PDB entry 6XXV | X-ray diffraction, 2.20 A resolution | chains A and B of the 3 polymer chains in the assembly

Chain A:
Molecule: Antibody C57, Heavy Chain
From: Homo sapiens
Notes: antibody fragment or engineered binder
Chain sequence (251 residues; row label = number of the first residue in the row):
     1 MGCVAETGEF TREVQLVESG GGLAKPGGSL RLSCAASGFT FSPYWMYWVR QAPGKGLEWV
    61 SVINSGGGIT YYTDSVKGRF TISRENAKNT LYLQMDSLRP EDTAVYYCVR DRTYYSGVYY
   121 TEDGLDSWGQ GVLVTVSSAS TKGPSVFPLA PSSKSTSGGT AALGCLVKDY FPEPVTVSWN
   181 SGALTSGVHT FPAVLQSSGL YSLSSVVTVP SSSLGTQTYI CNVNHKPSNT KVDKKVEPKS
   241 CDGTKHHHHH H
Disordered / not traced: 1-13, 240-251
Disulfides: Cys34-Cys108, Cys165-Cys221

Chain B:
Molecule: Antibody C57, Light Chain
From: Homo sapiens
Notes: antibody fragment or engineered binder
Chain sequence (233 residues; row label = number of the first residue in the row):
     1 MGCVAETGTR DIQMTQSPSS LSASVGDRVT VTCRAGQGVS NYLSWYQQKP GKVPKLLIYK
    61 ASSLQSGVPS RFSGSGSGTE FTLTISSLQP EDFATYYCLQ HNIHPYSFGQ GTKVEIKRTV
   121 AAPSVFIFPP SDEQLKSGTA SVVCLLNNFY PREAKVQWKV DNALQSGNSQ ESVTEQDSKD
   181 STYSLSSTLT LSKADYEKHK VYACEVTHQG LSSPVTKSFN RGECGTKHHH HHH
Disordered / not traced: 1-10, 224-233
Disulfides: Cys33-Cys98, Cys144-Cys204

Interface between chain A and chain B:
Pairs across the interface - 75 pairs, chain A then chain B:
  Trp45(A) - His104(B)
  Tyr47(A) - His104(B)  hydrogen bond
  Tyr47(A) - Pro105(B)
  Tyr47(A) - Tyr106(B)  hydrogen bond (side chain-backbone)
  Val49(A) - Phe108(B)  hydrophobic
  Gln51(A) - Gln48(B)  hydrogen bond
  Gln51(A) - Tyr97(B)  hydrogen bond
  Lys55(A) - Tyr97(B)
  Gly56(A) - Tyr97(B)
  Leu57(A) - Pro54(B)  hydrophobic
  Leu57(A) - Tyr97(B)
  Leu57(A) - Phe108(B)
  Glu58(A) - Phe108(B)
  Trp59(A) - Asp11(B)
  Trp59(A) - Pro105(B)  hydrophobic
  Trp59(A) - Tyr106(B)
  Val62(A) - Pro105(B)  hydrophobic
  Tyr71(A) - His104(B)
  Tyr71(A) - Pro105(B)
  Tyr107(A) - Gln48(B)
  Tyr107(A) - Val53(B)  hydrophobic
  Asp111(A) - His104(B)  salt bridge
  Asp111(A) - Tyr106(B)  hydrogen bond
  Thr113(A) - Tyr106(B)
  Tyr115(A) - Tyr42(B)
  Glu122(A) - Tyr42(B)  hydrogen bond
  Glu122(A) - Tyr59(B)
  Glu122(A) - Lys60(B)  salt bridge
  Glu122(A) - His101(B)
  Asp123(A) - Leu56(B)
  Asp123(A) - Tyr59(B)
  Leu125(A) - Tyr46(B)  hydrogen bond (backbone-side chain)
  Leu125(A) - Leu56(B)
  Leu125(A) - Leu99(B)  hydrophobic
  Leu125(A) - Tyr106(B)  hydrophobic
  Asp126(A) - Leu56(B)
  Trp128(A) - Tyr46(B)
  Trp128(A) - Val53(B)  hydrophobic
  Trp128(A) - Pro54(B)  hydrophobic
  Trp128(A) - Phe108(B)  hydrophobic
  Gly129(A) - Val53(B)
  Gln130(A) - Val53(B)
  Val146(A) - Glu133(B)
  Phe147(A) - Ser131(B)
  Phe147(A) - Glu133(B)
  Phe147(A) - Gln134(B)
  Pro148(A) - Ser131(B)
  Leu149(A) - Phe128(B)
  Leu149(A) - Val143(B)  hydrophobic
  Ala150(A) - Phe128(B)
  Ser153(A) - Glu223(B)
  Ala162(A) - Phe126(B)  hydrophobic
  Ala162(A) - Phe128(B)
  Ala162(A) - Leu145(B)  hydrophobic
  Leu166(A) - Ser141(B)
  Lys168(A) - Gln134(B)
  Lys168(A) - Ser141(B)
  His189(A) - Asn147(B)  hydrogen bond
  His189(A) - Asn148(B)  hydrogen bond
  His189(A) - Ser184(B)  hydrogen bond
  Phe191(A) - Leu145(B)  hydrophobic
  Phe191(A) - Ser172(B)
  Phe191(A) - Thr174(B)
  Phe191(A) - Ser184(B)
  Phe191(A) - Leu185(B)
  Phe191(A) - Ser186(B)
  Pro192(A) - Ser172(B)  hydrogen bond (backbone-side chain)
  Pro192(A) - Val173(B)
  Val194(A) - Glu171(B)
  Val194(A) - Ser172(B)
  Leu195(A) - Gln170(B)  hydrogen bond (backbone-side chain)
  Gln196(A) - Gln170(B)
  Val206(A) - Leu145(B)  hydrophobic
  Thr208(A) - Asn147(B)
  Lys234(A) - Glu133(B)  salt bridge
Other interface residues (no listed pair), chain A (47 interface residues in all): Gly124, Pro151, Thr160, Ala161, Leu163, Ser204, Lys239
Other interface residues (no listed pair), chain B (43 interface residues in all): Ser44, Lys52, Gln65, Ser107, Gly109, Gln110, Thr139, Asp177

Overview:
The interface between chain A and chain B involves 47 residues on one side and 43 on the other; the contacts
include 12 hydrogen bonds and 3 salt bridges. Polar contacts include Asp111(A)-His104(B), Glu122(A)-Lys60(B)
and Lys234(A)-Glu133(B).
Chain A is Antibody C57, Heavy Chain and chain B is Antibody C57, Light Chain, both from Homo sapiens; the
structure, Crystal Structure of a computationally designed Immunogen S2_1.2 in complex with its elicited
antibody C57, was determined by X-ray diffraction, deposited together with 6VTW.
